PDB entry 8KD6 | electron microscopy, 3.07 A resolution | chains S and Y of the 16 polymer chains in the assembly

Chain S:
Name: Histone H3
Organism: Xenopus laevis
UniProt: A0A310TTQ1 (A0A310TTQ1_XENLA); residues 1-135 here correspond to UniProt positions 2-136 (UniProt number = residue number + 1)
Chain sequence (135 residues; row label = number of the first residue in the row):
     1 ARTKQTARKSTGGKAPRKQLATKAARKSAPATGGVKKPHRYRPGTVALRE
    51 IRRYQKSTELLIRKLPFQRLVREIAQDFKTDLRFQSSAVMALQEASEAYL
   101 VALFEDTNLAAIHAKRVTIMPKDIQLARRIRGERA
Not modelled in the structure: 1-35, 134-135
Modified / non-standard residues: Lys36 (N-trimethyllysine; M3L)
Sequence notes: engineered mutation Ala110 (Cys111 in A0A310TTQ1)

Chain Y:
Molecule: 187bp DNA
Sequence (187 nucleotides; numbered -93 to 93; the number before each row is that of its first residue; numbers below 1 keep their minus sign (DG-93 is residue -93)):
   -93 GGACCCTATACGCGGCCGCCCTGGAGAATCCCGGTGCCGAGGCCGCTCAA
   -43 TTGGTCGTAGACAGCTCTAGCACCGCTTAAACGCACGTACGCGCTGTCCC
     7 CCGCGTTTTAACCGCCAAGGGGATTACTCCCTAGTCTCCAGGCACGTGTC
    57 AGATATATACATCCTGTTCTAGAGCGGCCGCCACCGC
Not modelled in the structure: -93 to -76, 89-93

Interface between chain S and chain Y:
Pairs across the interface - 18 pairs, chain S then chain Y:
  His39(S) - DG-68(Y)  hydrogen bond to the base
  Arg40(S) - DG9(Y)  hydrogen bond to the base
  Tyr41(S) - DG-68(Y)  base contact
  Tyr41(S) - DG9(Y)  sugar contact
  Tyr41(S) - DC10(Y)  phosphate contact
  Pro43(S) - DC8(Y)  sugar contact
  Pro43(S) - DG9(Y)  phosphate contact
  Gly44(S) - DG9(Y)  hydrogen bond to the phosphate
  Val46(S) - DG9(Y)  phosphate contact
  Ala47(S) - DG9(Y)  hydrogen bond to the phosphate
  Arg49(S) - DA-66(Y)  phosphate contact
  Arg49(S) - DT-65(Y)  phosphate contact
  Lys64(S) - DC18(Y)  hydrogen bond to the phosphate
  Leu65(S) - DA17(Y)  phosphate contact
  Leu65(S) - DC18(Y)  hydrogen bond to the phosphate
  Pro66(S) - DA17(Y)  phosphate contact
  Arg69(S) - DA17(Y)  salt bridge to the phosphate
  Arg83(S) - DG26(Y)  base contact
Also at the interface, not in a pair above, chain S (18 interface residues in all): Arg42, Thr45, Arg53, Arg63, Asp81
Also at the interface, not in a pair above, chain Y (11 interface residues in all): DA-67, DG27

Overview:
The interface between chain S and chain Y involves 18 residues on one side and 11 on the other, with 6
hydrogen bonds and 1 salt bridge. Polar pairs include His39(S)-DG-68(Y), Arg40(S)-DG9(Y) and Gly44(S)-DG9(Y).
Chain S is Histone H3 (Xenopus laevis) and chain Y is 187bp DNA; the structure, Rpd3S in complex with
nucleosome with H3K36MLA modification and 187bp DNA, class3, was determined by electron microscopy, deposited
together with 8KC7, 8KD2, 8KD3, 8KD4, 8KD5 and 8KD7.
